3CCU - chains A and 0 of the 31 polymer chains in the assembly; structure by X-ray diffraction, 2.80 A resolution.

[Chain A]
Molecule: 50S ribosomal protein L2P
Source organism: Haloarcula marismortui
UniProtKB: P20276 (RL2_HALMA); residues 0-239 here correspond to UniProt positions 1-240 (UniProt number = residue number + 1)
Sequence (240 residues; each row starts with the number of its first residue; numbering starts at 0):
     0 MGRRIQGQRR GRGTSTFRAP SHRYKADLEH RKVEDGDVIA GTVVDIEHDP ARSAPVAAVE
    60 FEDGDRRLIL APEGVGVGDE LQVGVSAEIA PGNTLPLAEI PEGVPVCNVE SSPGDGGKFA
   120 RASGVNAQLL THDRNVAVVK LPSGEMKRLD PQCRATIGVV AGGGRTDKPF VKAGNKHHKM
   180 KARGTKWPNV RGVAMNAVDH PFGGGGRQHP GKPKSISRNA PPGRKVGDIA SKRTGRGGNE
Unresolved in the structure: 0, 238-239
Bound ions: Mg2+ site 1: Asn-188 (shared with A1845(0), U1846(0), G1884(0) of chain 0); Sr2+: Phe-201, His-208; Mg2+ site 2: Gln-207 (shared with U1883(0), U2012(0), G2013(0) of chain 0)

[Chain 0]
Molecule: 23S ribosomal RNA
Source organism: Haloarcula marismortui
Notes: engineered mutation(s): G2099A, G2482C
Sequence (2923 nucleotides; numbered 1 to 2923; the number before each row is that of its first residue):
     1 GUUGGCUACU AUGCCAGCUG GUGGAUUGCU CGGCUCAGGC GCUGAUGAAG GACGUGCCAA
    61 GCUGCGAUAA GCUGUGGGGA GCCGCACGGA GGCGAAGAAC CACAGAUUUC CGAAUGAGAA
   121 UCUCUCUAAC AAUUGCUUCG CGCAAUGAGG AACCCCGAGA ACUGAAACAU CUCAGUAUCG
   181 GGAGGAACAG AAAACGCAAC GUGAUGUCGU UAGUAACCGC GAGUGAACGC GAUACAGCCC
   241 AAACCGAAGC CCUCACGGGC AAUGUGGUGU CAGGGCUACC UCUCAUCAGC CGACCGUCUU
   301 CACGAAGUCU CUUGGAAUAG AGCGUGAUAC AGGGUGACAA CCCCGUACUG AAGACCAGUA
   361 CGCUGUGCGG UAGUGCCAGA GUAGCGGGGG UUGGAUAUCC CUCGCGAAUA ACGCAGGCAU
   421 CGACUGCGAA GGCUAAACAC AACCUGAGAC CGAUAGUGAA CAAGUAGUGU GAACGAACGC
   481 UGCAAAGUAC CCUCAGAAGG GAGGCGAAAU AGAGCAUGAA AUCAGUUGGC GAUCGAGCGA
   541 CAGGGCAUAC AAGGUCCCUU GACGAAUGAC CGAGACGCGA GUCUCCAGUA AGACUCACGG
   601 GAAGCCGAUG UUCUGUCGUA CGUUUUGAAA AACGAGCCAG GGAGUGUGUC UGUAUGGCAA
   661 GUCUAACCGG AGUAUCCGGG GAGGCACAGG GAAACCGACA UGGCCGCAGG GCUUUGCCCG
   721 AGGGCCGCCG UCUUCAAGGG CGGGGAGCCA UGUGGACACG ACCCGAAUCC GGACGAUCUA
   781 CGCAUGGACA AGAUGAAGCG UGCCGAAAGG CACGUGGAAG UCUGUUAGAG UUGGUGUCCU
   841 ACAAUACCCU CUCGUGAUCU AUGUGUAGGG GUGAAAGGCC CAUCGAGUCC GGCAACAGCU
   901 GGUUCCAAUC GAAACAUGUC GAAGCAUGAC CUCCGCCGAG GUAGUCUGUG AGGUAGAGCG
   961 ACCGAUUGGU GUGUCCGCCU CCGAGAGGAG UCGGCACACC UGUCAAACUC CAAACUUACA
  1021 GACGCUGUUU GACGCGGGGA UUCCGGUGCG CGGGGUAAGC CUGUGUACCA GGAGGGGAAC
  1081 AACCCAGAGA UAGGUUAAGG UCCCCAAGUG UGGAUUAAGU GUAAUCCUCU GAAGGUGGUC
  1141 UCGAGCCCUA GACAGCCGGG AGGUGAGCUU AGAAGCAGCU ACCCUCUAAG AAAAGCGUAA
  1201 CAGCUUACCG GCCGAGGUUU GAGGCGCCCA AAAUGAUCGG GACUCAAAUC CACCACCGAG
  1261 ACCUGUCCGU ACCACUCAUA CUGGUAAUCG AGUAGAUUGG CGCUCUAAUU GGAUGGAAGC
  1321 AGGGGCGAGA GCUCCUGUGG ACCGAUUAGU GACGAAAAUC CUGGCCAUAG UAGCAGCGAU
  1381 AGUCGGGUGA GAACCCCGAC GGCCUAAUGG AUAAGGGUUC CUCAGCACUG CUGAUCAGCU
  1441 GAGGGUUAGC CGGUCCUAAG UCUCACCGCA ACUCGACUGA GACGAAAUGG GAAACAGGUU
  1501 AAUAUUCCUG UGCCAUCAUG CAGUGAAAGU UGACGCCCUG GGGUCGAUCA CGCCGGGCAU
  1561 UCGCCCGGUC GAACCGUCCA ACUCCGUGGA AGCCGUAAUG GCAGGAAGCG GACGAACGGC
  1621 GGCAUAGGGA AACGUGAUUC AACCUGGGGC CCAUGAAAAG ACGAGCAUGA UGUCCGUACC
  1681 GAGAACCGAC ACAGGUGUCC AUGGCGGCGA AAGCCAAGGC CUGUCGGGAG CAACCAACGU
  1741 UAGGGAAUUC GGCAAGUUAG UCCCGUACCU UCGGAAGAAG GGAUGCCUGC UCCGGAACGG
  1801 AGCAGGUCGC AGUGACUCGG AAGCUCGGAC UGUCUAGUAA CAACAUAGGU GACCGCAAAU
  1861 CCGCAAGGAC UCGUACGGUC ACUGAAUCCU GCCCAGUGCA GGUAUCUGAA CACCUCGUAC
  1921 AAGAGGACGA AGGACCUGUC AACGGCGGGG GUAACUAUGA CCCUCUUAAG GUAGCGUAGU
  1981 ACCUUGCCGC AUCAGUAGCG GCUUGCAUGA AUGGAUUAAC CAGAGCUUCA CUGUCCCAAC
  2041 GUUGGGCCCG GUGAACUGUA CAUUCCAGUG CGGAGUCUGG AGACACCCAG GGGGAAGCAA
  2101 AGACCCUAUG GAGCUUUACU GCAGGCUGUC GCUGAGACGU GGUCGCCGAU GUGCAGCAUA
  2161 GGUAGGAGUC GUUACAGAGG UACCCGCGCU AGCGGGCCAC CCAGACAACA GUGAAAUACU
  2221 ACCCGUCGGU GACUGCGACU CUCACUCCGG GAGGAGGACA CCGAUAGCCG GGCAGUUUGA
  2281 CUGGGGCGGU ACGCGCUCGA AAAGAUAUCG AGCGCGCCCU AUGGUCAUCU CAGCCGGGAC
  2341 AGAGACCCGG CGAAGAGUGC AAGAGCAAAA GAUGACUUGA CAGUGUUCUU CCCAACGAGG
  2401 AACGCUGACG CGAAAGCGUG GUCUAGCGAA CCAAUUAGCC UGCUUGAUGC GGGCAAUUGA
  2461 UGACAGAAAA GCUACCCUAG GCAUAACAGA GUCGUCACUC GCAAGAGCAC AUAUCGACCG
  2521 AGUGGCUUGC UACCUCGAUG UCGGUUCCCU CCAUCCUGCC CGUGCAGAAG CGGGCAAGGG
  2581 UGAGGUUGUU CGCCUAUUAA AGGAGGUCGU GAGCUGGGUU UAGACCGUCG UGAGACAGGU
  2641 CGGCUGCUAU CUACUGGGUG UGUAAUGGUG UCUGACAAGA ACGACCGUAU AGUACGAGAG
  2701 GAACUACGGU UGGUGGCCAC UGGUGUACCG GUUGUUCGAG AGAGCACGUG CCGGGUAGCC
  2761 ACGCCACACG GGGUAAGAGC UGAACGCAUC UAAGCUCGAA ACCCACUUGG AAAAGAGACA
  2821 CCGCCGAGGU CCCGCGUACA AGACGCGGUC GAUAGACUCG GGGUGUGCGC GUCGAGGUAA
  2881 CGAGACGUUA AGCCCACGAG CACUAACAGA CCAAAGCCAU CAU
Unresolved in the structure: 1-9, 126-127, 715, 971-998, 1560, 1952-1963, 2137-2236, 2339-2343, 2665-2666, 2915-2923
Modified / non-standard residues: 1MA (6-hydro-1-methyladenosine-5'-monophosphate) at position 628, OMU (o2'-methyluridine 5'-monophosphate) at position 2587, OMG (o2'-methylguanosine-5'-monophosphate) at position 2588, UR3 (3-methyluridine-5'-monophoshate) at position 2619, PSU (pseudouridine-5'-monophosphate) at position 2621
Bound ions: Na+ site 1 near U12 (its only coordinating residue here); Mg2+ site 1 near G28 (its only coordinating residue here); Na+ site 2: C40, G41, C443; Na+ site 3 near G56 (its only coordinating residue here); Na+ site 4: G66, U108; Sr2+ site 1: C85, A86, C87 (shared with 1 residue of chain T); Mg2+ site 2 near U115 (its only coordinating residue here); Na+ site 5: C130, U146; Na+ site 6: C141, G142; Sr2+ site 2: G147, A183 (shared with 1 residue of chain M); Mg2+ site 3: C162, U2276; K+ site 1: C162, U163, U172; 57 more Na+ sites not listed; 70 more Mg2+ sites not listed; 62 more Sr2+ sites not listed; 1 more K+ sites not listed

[Chain A / chain 0 interface]
Contacting residue pairs - 253 pairs, chain A then chain 0:
  Gly-1(A) / A886(0)  hydrogen bond to the base
  Gly-1(A) / C2114(0)  hydrogen bond to the phosphate
  Gly-1(A) / C2273(0)  hydrogen bond to the phosphate
  Arg-2(A) / G871(0)  hydrogen bond to the base
  Arg-2(A) / U872(0)  hydrogen bond to the base
  Arg-2(A) / G873(0)  base contact
  Arg-2(A) / G878(0)  hydrogen bond to the base
  Arg-2(A) / C879(0)  base contact
  Arg-2(A) / A886(0)  base contact
  Arg-3(A) / G870(0)  salt bridge to the phosphate
  Arg-3(A) / G871(0)  salt bridge to the phosphate
  Arg-3(A) / C1862(0)  phosphate contact
  Arg-3(A) / G1863(0)  salt bridge to the phosphate
  Gly-6(A) / C1861(0)  hydrogen bond to the sugar
  Gly-6(A) / C1880(0)  phosphate contact
  Gln-7(A) / C1861(0)  hydrogen bond to the sugar
  Gln-7(A) / C1862(0)  hydrogen bond to the phosphate
  Arg-8(A) / G871(0)  salt bridge to the phosphate
  Arg-8(A) / U872(0)  hydrogen bond to the base
  Arg-8(A) / G873(0)  hydrogen bond to the base
  Arg-9(A) / U1860(0)  hydrogen bond to the base
  Arg-9(A) / A1869(0)  base contact
  Arg-9(A) / C1870(0)  sugar contact
  Arg-9(A) / U1879(0)  hydrogen bond to the phosphate
  Arg-9(A) / C1880(0)  salt bridge to the phosphate
  Gly-10(A) / C1861(0)  hydrogen bond to the sugar
  Gly-10(A) / C1862(0)  sugar contact
  Gly-10(A) / G1868(0)  hydrogen bond to the base
  Arg-11(A) / U866(0)  hydrogen bond to the phosphate
  Arg-11(A) / A867(0)  salt bridge to the phosphate
  Arg-11(A) / G871(0)  hydrogen bond to the phosphate
  Arg-11(A) / C1862(0)  hydrogen bond to the sugar
  Gly-12(A) / A1869(0)  sugar contact
  Thr-13(A) / U866(0)  sugar contact
  Thr-13(A) / U872(0)  hydrogen bond to the phosphate
  Ser-14(A) / G782(0)  hydrogen bond to the sugar
  Ser-14(A) / C783(0)  sugar contact
  Thr-15(A) / C781(0)  hydrogen bond to the sugar
  Thr-15(A) / G782(0)  hydrogen bond to the sugar
  Thr-15(A) / G873(0)  phosphate contact
  Phe-16(A) / U872(0)  phosphate contact
  Phe-16(A) / C1870(0)  sugar contact
  Arg-17(A) / G1460(0)  salt bridge to the phosphate
  Arg-17(A) / A1869(0)  phosphate contact
  Arg-17(A) / C1870(0)  phosphate contact
  Ala-18(A) / C1870(0)  hydrogen bond to the phosphate
  Ala-18(A) / U1871(0)  phosphate contact
  Ser-20(A) / C1872(0)  hydrogen bond to the phosphate
  His-21(A) / C783(0)  hydrogen bond to the phosphate
  His-21(A) / A784(0)  salt bridge to the phosphate
  Arg-22(A) / A784(0)  salt bridge to the phosphate
  Tyr-23(A) / C1872(0)  base contact
  Lys-24(A) / U1654(0)  sugar contact
  Ala-25(A) / C1872(0)  hydrogen bond to the sugar
  Asp-26(A) / C1872(0)  hydrogen bond to the base
  Asp-26(A) / G1873(0)  phosphate contact
  Lys-31(A) / G2250(0)  salt bridge to the phosphate
  Glu-33(A) / G2250(0)  base contact
  His-47(A) / A1653(0)  salt bridge to the phosphate
  His-47(A) / U1654(0)  stacking on the base
  Pro-49(A) / U1654(0)  phosphate contact
  Ala-50(A) / C1872(0)  sugar contact
  Ala-50(A) / G1873(0)  sugar contact
  Arg-51(A) / G1873(0)  phosphate contact
  Arg-51(A) / U1874(0)  salt bridge to the phosphate
  Ser-52(A) / C1652(0)  hydrogen bond to the phosphate
  Ser-52(A) / A1653(0)  hydrogen bond to the phosphate
  Ser-110(A) / A1857(0)  hydrogen bond to the phosphate
  Ser-111(A) / C2248(0)  hydrogen bond to the sugar
  Pro-112(A) / C2248(0)  hydrogen bond to the sugar
  Pro-112(A) / G2249(0)  sugar contact
  Gly-113(A) / G2249(0)  sugar contact
  Lys-117(A) / A1857(0)  phosphate contact
  Lys-117(A) / U1874(0)  hydrogen bond to the sugar
  Phe-118(A) / G1855(0)  base contact
  Phe-118(A) / U1874(0)  sugar contact
  Ala-119(A) / U1874(0)  hydrogen bond to the sugar
  Ala-119(A) / A1875(0)  hydrogen bond to the phosphate
  Arg-120(A) / G1873(0)  salt bridge to the phosphate
  Arg-120(A) / U1874(0)  salt bridge to the phosphate
  Arg-120(A) / A1875(0)  hydrogen bond to the phosphate
  Ala-121(A) / U1874(0)  phosphate contact
  Ala-121(A) / A1875(0)  hydrogen bond to the phosphate
  Ala-121(A) / C1876(0)  sugar contact
  Ser-122(A) / C1876(0)  hydrogen bond to the sugar
  Gly-123(A) / C1876(0)  hydrogen bond to the base
  Val-124(A) / A1875(0)  phosphate contact
  Val-124(A) / C1876(0)  base contact
  Leu-140(A) / G1855(0)  base contact
  Pro-141(A) / G1855(0)  base contact
  Pro-141(A) / A1875(0)  sugar contact
  Pro-141(A) / C1876(0)  phosphate contact
  Ser-142(A) / G1855(0)  hydrogen bond to the base
  Ser-142(A) / A1875(0)  hydrogen bond to the sugar
  Glu-144(A) / G1855(0)  hydrogen bond to the sugar
  Lys-146(A) / G1855(0)  hydrogen bond to the phosphate
  Lys-146(A) / C1856(0)  salt bridge to the phosphate
  Asp-149(A) / G2254(0)  sugar contact
  Gly-162(A) / C1876(0)  base contact
  Gly-163(A) / C1876(0)  hydrogen bond to the base
  Arg-164(A) / C1652(0)  hydrogen bond to the base
  Arg-164(A) / C1876(0)  hydrogen bond to the phosphate
  Arg-164(A) / G1877(0)  salt bridge to the phosphate
  Thr-165(A) / C1652(0)  base contact
  Thr-165(A) / C1876(0)  hydrogen bond to the sugar
  Lys-167(A) / C1652(0)  hydrogen bond to the base
  Pro-168(A) / G1848(0)  phosphate contact
  Phe-169(A) / C1652(0)  stacking on the base
  Phe-169(A) / A1847(0)  hydrogen bond to the phosphate
  Phe-169(A) / G1848(0)  hydrogen bond to the phosphate
  Val-170(A) / A1847(0)  hydrogen bond to the sugar
  Lys-171(A) / G820(0)  salt bridge to the phosphate
  Ala-172(A) / G820(0)  hydrogen bond to the base
  Ala-172(A) / A857(0)  base contact
  Ala-172(A) / U1846(0)  hydrogen bond to the sugar
  Gly-173(A) / G820(0)  hydrogen bond to the base
  Gly-173(A) / A857(0)  phosphate contact
  Lys-175(A) / A1847(0)  salt bridge to the phosphate
  His-176(A) / A857(0)  sugar contact
  His-177(A) / A857(0)  salt bridge to the phosphate
  His-177(A) / A1653(0)  stacking on the base
  Lys-178(A) / C1652(0)  hydrogen bond to the base
  Lys-178(A) / A1653(0)  sugar contact
  Lys-178(A) / G1877(0)  salt bridge to the phosphate
  Lys-180(A) / C783(0)  phosphate contact
  Ala-181(A) / U1654(0)  phosphate contact
  Arg-182(A) / G1878(0)  salt bridge to the phosphate
  Gly-183(A) / C1870(0)  phosphate contact
  Gly-183(A) / U1871(0)  hydrogen bond to the phosphate
  Gly-183(A) / U1879(0)  phosphate contact
  Thr-184(A) / U1879(0)  hydrogen bond to the phosphate
  Lys-185(A) / G873(0)  salt bridge to the phosphate
  Lys-185(A) / A874(0)  salt bridge to the phosphate
  Trp-186(A) / A857(0)  base contact
  Trp-186(A) / U1846(0)  sugar contact
  Trp-186(A) / A1847(0)  phosphate contact
  Pro-187(A) / A874(0)  sugar contact
  Pro-187(A) / A1845(0)  phosphate contact
  Pro-187(A) / U1846(0)  phosphate contact
  Asn-188(A) / A1845(0)  phosphate contact
  Asn-188(A) / U1846(0)  hydrogen bond to the phosphate
  Val-189(A) / A874(0)  sugar contact
  Val-189(A) / A875(0)  sugar contact
  Val-189(A) / C1844(0)  sugar contact
  Val-189(A) / A1845(0)  phosphate contact
  Arg-190(A) / C1844(0)  salt bridge to the phosphate
  Arg-190(A) / A1845(0)  salt bridge to the phosphate
  Arg-190(A) / C1882(0)  phosphate contact
  Arg-190(A) / U1883(0)  salt bridge to the phosphate
  Arg-190(A) / G1884(0)  base contact
  Gly-191(A) / C1882(0)  hydrogen bond to the phosphate
  Val-192(A) / C1882(0)  hydrogen bond to the phosphate
  Ala-193(A) / A875(0)  hydrogen bond to the sugar
  Met-194(A) / A875(0)  base contact
  Asn-195(A) / G877(0)  hydrogen bond to the sugar
  Ala-196(A) / C2114(0)  sugar contact
  Ala-196(A) / U2115(0)  phosphate contact
  Val-197(A) / G877(0)  base contact
  Val-197(A) / C2114(0)  phosphate contact
  Asp-198(A) / G873(0)  hydrogen bond to the base
  Asp-198(A) / A875(0)  base contact
  His-199(A) / A1881(0)  salt bridge to the phosphate
  Phe-201(A) / A1881(0)  phosphate contact
  Phe-201(A) / C1882(0)  phosphate contact
  Gly-203(A) / A2633(0)  phosphate contact
  Gly-203(A) / G2634(0)  phosphate contact
  Gly-204(A) / A2633(0)  hydrogen bond to the phosphate
  Gly-204(A) / G2634(0)  hydrogen bond to the phosphate
  Gly-205(A) / C2625(0)  phosphate contact
  Gly-205(A) / G2634(0)  hydrogen bond to the base
  Arg-206(A) / C2626(0)  phosphate contact
  Arg-206(A) / C2629(0)  base contact
  Arg-206(A) / G2630(0)  hydrogen bond to the base
  Gln-207(A) / C1844(0)  hydrogen bond to the phosphate
  Gln-207(A) / U2012(0)  hydrogen bond to the sugar
  Gln-207(A) / C2625(0)  phosphate contact
  His-208(A) / G1944(0)  salt bridge to the phosphate
  His-208(A) / G2630(0)  base contact
  His-208(A) / G2632(0)  phosphate contact
  Pro-209(A) / C1943(0)  sugar contact
  Pro-209(A) / G1944(0)  phosphate contact
  Gly-210(A) / U2631(0)  hydrogen bond to the sugar
  Gly-210(A) / G2632(0)  sugar contact
  Lys-211(A) / C1943(0)  sugar contact
  Lys-211(A) / U2116(0)  salt bridge to the phosphate
  Pro-212(A) / G1898(0)  sugar contact
  Pro-212(A) / A1942(0)  base contact
  Pro-212(A) / C1943(0)  sugar contact
  Lys-213(A) / A1881(0)  sugar contact
  Lys-213(A) / C1882(0)  sugar contact
  Lys-213(A) / A1942(0)  salt bridge to the phosphate
  Ser-214(A) / G1898(0)  hydrogen bond to the sugar
  Ser-214(A) / C1899(0)  sugar contact
  Ile-215(A) / C1899(0)  sugar contact
  Ser-216(A) / C1899(0)  sugar contact
  Ser-216(A) / A1900(0)  phosphate contact
  Arg-217(A) / C1853(0)  hydrogen bond to the sugar
  Arg-217(A) / A1859(0)  hydrogen bond to the phosphate
  Arg-217(A) / U1860(0)  salt bridge to the phosphate
  Arg-217(A) / A1900(0)  hydrogen bond to the phosphate
  Asn-218(A) / G2124(0)  hydrogen bond to the base
  Asn-218(A) / G2125(0)  hydrogen bond to the sugar
  Asn-218(A) / C2126(0)  sugar contact
  Pro-220(A) / A2123(0)  base contact
  Pro-220(A) / G2272(0)  base contact
  Pro-221(A) / C1861(0)  phosphate contact
  Pro-221(A) / C1862(0)  phosphate contact
  Pro-221(A) / G2124(0)  sugar contact
  Gly-222(A) / G2272(0)  sugar contact
  Arg-223(A) / G2270(0)  hydrogen bond to the phosphate
  Arg-223(A) / G2271(0)  salt bridge to the phosphate
  Arg-223(A) / G2272(0)  salt bridge to the phosphate
  Lys-224(A) / U1860(0)  salt bridge to the phosphate
  Lys-224(A) / C1861(0)  salt bridge to the phosphate
  Val-225(A) / C1880(0)  sugar contact
  Val-225(A) / A1881(0)  phosphate contact
  Gly-226(A) / C1880(0)  hydrogen bond to the sugar
  Gly-226(A) / A1881(0)  sugar contact
  Asp-227(A) / G1851(0)  hydrogen bond to the base
  Asp-227(A) / A1852(0)  sugar contact
  Asp-227(A) / A1942(0)  sugar contact
  Ile-228(A) / A1852(0)  hydrogen bond to the sugar
  Ile-228(A) / C1853(0)  sugar contact
  Ile-228(A) / U1860(0)  sugar contact
  Ile-228(A) / C1880(0)  sugar contact
  Ala-229(A) / C1853(0)  sugar contact
  Ala-229(A) / C1899(0)  sugar contact
  Ala-229(A) / A1900(0)  sugar contact
  Ser-230(A) / A1852(0)  phosphate contact
  Ser-230(A) / C1853(0)  phosphate contact
  Ser-230(A) / C1899(0)  hydrogen bond to the sugar
  Ser-230(A) / A1900(0)  sugar contact
  Lys-231(A) / A1852(0)  phosphate contact
  Lys-231(A) / C1853(0)  salt bridge to the phosphate
  Lys-231(A) / C1854(0)  salt bridge to the phosphate
  Lys-231(A) / A1900(0)  sugar contact
  Lys-231(A) / G1938(0)  hydrogen bond to the base
  Arg-232(A) / A1852(0)  sugar contact
  Arg-232(A) / U1939(0)  sugar contact
  Thr-233(A) / G1851(0)  sugar contact
  Thr-233(A) / U1939(0)  hydrogen bond to the sugar
  Thr-233(A) / C1940(0)  sugar contact
  Thr-233(A) / A1942(0)  hydrogen bond to the sugar
  Gly-234(A) / G1851(0)  sugar contact
  Gly-234(A) / A1941(0)  sugar contact
  Gly-234(A) / A1942(0)  hydrogen bond to the phosphate
  Arg-235(A) / U1850(0)  hydrogen bond to the phosphate
  Arg-235(A) / G1851(0)  salt bridge to the phosphate
  Arg-235(A) / A1941(0)  base contact
  Gly-236(A) / U1939(0)  phosphate contact
  Gly-236(A) / C1940(0)  phosphate contact
  Gly-236(A) / A1941(0)  phosphate contact
  Gly-237(A) / U1939(0)  phosphate contact
Interface residues without a listed pair, chain A (123 interface residues in all): Gln-5, Leu-27, Val-32, Asp-114, Gly-202
Interface residues without a listed pair, chain 0 (102 interface residues in all): A819, U858, G865, A876, A1459, C1651, G1655, A1843, U2117, A2255, C2269

[Summary]
123 residues of chain A face 102 of chain 0 across their interface, with 86 hydrogen bonds, 38 salt bridges
and 3 aromatic stacking contacts. Polar contacts include Gly-1(A)/A886(0), Arg-2(A)/G871(0) and
Arg-2(A)/U872(0). A1845(0), U1846(0), G1884(0) and Asn-188(A) coordinate Mg2+. Phe-201(A) and His-208(A)
coordinate Sr2+.
Chain A is 50S ribosomal protein L2P and chain 0 is 23S ribosomal RNA, both from Haloarcula marismortui; the
structure, Structure of Anisomycin resistant 50S Ribosomal Subunit: 23S rRNA mutation G2482C, was determined
by X-ray diffraction (same publication as 3CC2, 3CC4, 3CC7, 3CCE, 3CCJ, 3CCL and 6 further entries).
